PDB entry 3P57 | X-ray diffraction, 2.19 A resolution | chains B and F of the 13 polymer chains in the assembly

# Chain B
Molecule: Myocyte-specific enhancer factor 2A
Organism: Homo sapiens
Notes: fragment: N terminal domain
UniProtKB: Q02078 (MEF2A_HUMAN); residue numbers follow UniProt; this construct covers 2-91
Chain sequence (90 residues; numbered 2 to 91; the number before each row is that of its first residue):
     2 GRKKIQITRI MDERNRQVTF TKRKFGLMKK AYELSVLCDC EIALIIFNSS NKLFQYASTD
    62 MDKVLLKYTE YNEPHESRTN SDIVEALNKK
UniProt features mapped onto this chain:
  - DNA-binding region: Ala58 to Glu86 (Mef2-type)
  - modified residue: Ser59 (Phosphoserine)

# Chain F
Molecule: 15-nt DNA strand
Sequence (15 nucleotides; each row starts with the number of its first residue):
     1 TTCTTATAAA TAGTT

# How chain B and chain F interact
Residue-residue contacts (17; chain B residue first):
  Gly2(B) - DT11(F)  hydrogen bond to the base
  Gly2(B) - DA12(F)  sugar contact
  Arg3(B) - DA12(F)  hydrogen bond to the base
  Arg3(B) - DG13(F)  base contact
  Lys4(B) - DA12(F)  sugar contact
  Lys4(B) - DG13(F)  sugar contact
  Ile6(B) - DA12(F)  phosphate contact
  Thr20(B) - DA12(F)  phosphate contact
  Lys23(B) - DT11(F)  sugar contact
  Lys23(B) - DA12(F)  hydrogen bond to the base
  Lys23(B) - DG13(F)  base contact
  Arg24(B) - DT11(F)  phosphate contact
  Arg24(B) - DA12(F)  salt bridge to the phosphate
  Gly27(B) - DT11(F)  phosphate contact
  Lys30(B) - DA10(F)  salt bridge to the phosphate
  Lys31(B) - DA9(F)  phosphate contact
  Lys31(B) - DA10(F)  sugar contact
Also at the interface, not in a pair above, chain B (12 interface residues in all): Asn16, Glu34
Also at the interface, not in a pair above, chain F (6 interface residues in all): DT14

# Overview
Chain B and chain F form an interface of 12 and 6 residues respectively, with 3 hydrogen bonds and 2 salt
bridges. Polar pairs include Gly2(B)-DT11(F), Arg3(B)-DA12(F) and Lys23(B)-DA12(F).
Chain B is Myocyte-specific enhancer factor 2A (Homo sapiens) and chain F is a 15-nt DNA strand; the
structure, Crystal structure of the p300 TAZ2 domain bound to MEF2 on DNA, was determined by X-ray
diffraction.
